Entry 1TKU (X-ray diffraction, 1.66 A resolution); this record covers chains A and B.

Chain A (and B):
Name: 3,4-Dihydroxy-2-butanone 4-phosphate Synthase
Source organism: Candida albicans
Notes: EC 5.4.99.-; chain B of this document is another copy of the same molecule, construct and numbering; everything in this record applies to it too
Chain sequence (204 residues; each row starts with the number of its first residue):
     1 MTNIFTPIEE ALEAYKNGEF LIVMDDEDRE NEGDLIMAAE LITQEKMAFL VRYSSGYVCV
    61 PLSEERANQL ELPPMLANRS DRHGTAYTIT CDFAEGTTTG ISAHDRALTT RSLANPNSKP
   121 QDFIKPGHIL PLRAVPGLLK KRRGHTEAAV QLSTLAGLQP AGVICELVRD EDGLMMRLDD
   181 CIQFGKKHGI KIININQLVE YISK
Not modelled in the structure: 1-2, 78-83
Residues lining bound ligands: ribulose-5-phosphate (5RP): Asp34, Cys59, Thr85, Tyr87, Leu132, Arg142, Gly144, His145, Thr146, Glu147, Ile164, Glu166
From the paper describing this entry:
  - catalytic residues: Asp92, His145, Glu166
  - binding site for ribulose-5-phosphate: Asp34, Cys59, Thr85, Tyr87, Arg142, His145, Thr146, Glu166
  - conformationally variable residues (order/disorder transition): Asn78 to His83
  - mutagenesis - C59A, Y87A: decreased catalytic activity
  - mutagenesis - D92A, E166A: abolished catalytic activity
  - mutagenesis - D92A: decreased stability

Interface between chain A and chain B:
Contacting residue pairs - 45 pairs, chain A then chain B:
  Gln44(A) with Asp172(B); Leu174(B)
  Ala48(A) with Asp172(B)
  Val51(A) with Ser55(B)
  Arg52(A) with Arg52(B); Asp170(B), salt bridge
  Ser55(A) with Val51(B); Gly56(B); Ile101(B); Arg106(B), hydrogen bond (backbone-side chain)
  Gly56(A) with Ser55(B); Gly56(B)
  Tyr57(A) with Thr90(B); Ile101(B), hydrophobic; Gly127(B), hydrogen bond (side chain-backbone); His128(B); Leu130(B), hydrophobic
  Met75(A) with Met75(B), hydrophobic; Thr90(B), hydrogen bond; Pro126(B), hydrophobic
  Leu76(A) with Lys125(B)
  Tyr87(A) with Pro126(B), hydrophobic; His128(B), hydrogen bond
  Ile89(A) with Met75(B), hydrophobic; Leu76(B), hydrophobic
  Thr90(A) with Tyr57(B); Met75(B), hydrogen bond
  Ile101(A) with Ser55(B); Tyr57(B), hydrophobic; Glu166(B); Met175(B), hydrophobic
  Arg106(A) with Ser55(B), hydrogen bond (side chain-backbone)
  Pro126(A) with Met75(B), hydrophobic; Tyr87(B), hydrophobic
  Gly127(A) with Tyr57(B), hydrogen bond (backbone-side chain); Tyr87(B)
  His128(A) with Tyr57(B); Tyr87(B), hydrogen bond
  Leu130(A) with Tyr57(B), hydrophobic
  Glu166(A) with Ile101(B)
  Asp170(A) with Arg52(B), salt bridge
  Asp172(A) with Gln44(B); Ala48(B)
  Leu174(A) with Gln44(B)
  Met175(A) with Ile101(B), hydrophobic
Interface residues without a listed pair, chain A (30 interface residues in all): Glu32, Ser54, Thr99, Ser102, Ala103, Ile129, Gly173
Interface residues without a listed pair, chain B (31 interface residues in all): Glu32, Ser54, Ile89, Thr99, Ser102, Ala103, Ile129, Gly173

In short:
Chain A and chain B form an interface of 30 and 31 residues respectively; the contacts include 8 hydrogen
bonds and 2 salt bridges. Among the polar pairs are Arg52(A)-Asp170(B), Ser55(A)-Arg106(B) and
Tyr57(A)-Gly127(B). The paper reports catalytic residues Asp92(A), His145(A) and Glu166(A); C59A and Y87A of
chain A reduce catalytic activity; 4 substitutions were tested in all.
Chain A and chain B are both 3,4-Dihydroxy-2-butanone 4-phosphate Synthase (Candida albicans); the structure,
Crystal Structure of 3,4-Dihydroxy-2-butanone 4-phosphate Synthase of Candida albicans in complex with
Ribulose-5-phosphate, was determined by X-ray diffraction, deposited together with 1TKS.
